Entry 4J7P (X-ray diffraction, 2.00 A resolution); this record covers chains A and B.

== Chain A (and B) ==
Name: Phosphatidylinositol transfer protein PDR16
Organism: Saccharomyces cerevisiae
Notes: chain B of this document is another copy of the same molecule, construct and numbering; everything in this record applies to it too
Reference sequence: P53860 (PDR16_YEAST); residue numbers follow UniProt; this construct covers 2-351
Sequence (350 residues; numbered 2 to 351; the number before each row is that of its first residue):
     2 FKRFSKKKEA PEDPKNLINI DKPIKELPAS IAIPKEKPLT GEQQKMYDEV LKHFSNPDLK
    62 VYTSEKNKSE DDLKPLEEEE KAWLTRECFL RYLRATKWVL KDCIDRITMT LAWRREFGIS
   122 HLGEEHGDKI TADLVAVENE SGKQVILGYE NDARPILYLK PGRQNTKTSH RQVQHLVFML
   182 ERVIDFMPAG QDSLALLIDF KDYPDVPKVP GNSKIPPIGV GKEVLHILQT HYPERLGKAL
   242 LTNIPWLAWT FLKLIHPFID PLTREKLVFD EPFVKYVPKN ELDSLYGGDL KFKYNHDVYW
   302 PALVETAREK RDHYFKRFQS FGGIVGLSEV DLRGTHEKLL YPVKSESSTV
Unresolved in the structure: 2-15, 212-218, 346-351 (chain B: 2-15, 211-219, 347-351)

== Chain A / chain B interface ==
Residue-residue contacts (33; chain A residue first):
  Pro-162(A) with Leu-248(B), hydrophobic
  Ile-199(A) with Phe-252(B), hydrophobic
  Phe-201(A) with Leu-248(B), hydrophobic; Phe-252(B), hydrophobic
  Ile-219(A) with Trp-247(B), hydrophobic
  Gly-222(A) with Trp-247(B); Trp-250(B)
  Lys-223(A) with Trp-250(B)
  Leu-226(A) with Trp-250(B), hydrophobic; Lys-254(B); Leu-255(B), hydrophobic
  Gln-230(A) with Lys-254(B); Leu-255(B); Pro-258(B)
  Trp-247(A) with Gly-222(B)
  Leu-248(A) with Pro-162(B), hydrophobic
  Trp-250(A) with Gly-222(B); Lys-223(B); Leu-226(B), hydrophobic
  Phe-252(A) with Phe-201(B), hydrophobic
  Lys-254(A) with Leu-226(B); Gln-230(B)
  Leu-255(A) with Leu-226(B), hydrophobic; Gln-230(B)
  Ile-256(A) with Ile-256(B), hydrophobic
  Pro-258(A) with Gln-230(B)
  Phe-259(A) with Phe-259(B); Ile-260(B); Asp-261(B), hydrogen bond (backbone-backbone); Thr-264(B)
  Ile-260(A) with Phe-259(B)
  Asp-261(A) with Phe-259(B), hydrogen bond (backbone-backbone)
  Thr-264(A) with Phe-259(B)
Also at the interface, not in a pair above, chain A (23 interface residues in all): Val-221, Leu-229, Thr-251
Also at the interface, not in a pair above, chain B (21 interface residues in all): Gln-165, Leu-229, Thr-251

== Overview ==
Chain A and chain B form an interface of 23 and 21 residues respectively, with 2 hydrogen bonds. Its one
hydrogen bond, Phe-259(A)/Asp-261(B), is backbone to backbone.
Both chains are Phosphatidylinositol transfer protein PDR16 (Saccharomyces cerevisiae). Entry 4J7P (Crystal
structure of Saccharomyces cerevisiae Sfh3) was determined by X-ray diffraction (same publication as 4J7Q).
